Entry 9FAJ (electron microscopy, 2.60 A resolution); this record covers chains C and P of the 9 polymer chains in the assembly.

== Chain C ==
Name: Isoform 2 of Gamma-aminobutyric acid receptor subunit gamma-2
Organism: Homo sapiens
UniProt: P18507 (GBRG2_HUMAN), isoform P18507-1; residues 25-428 here correspond to UniProt positions 64-467 (UniProt number = residue number + 39)
Sequence (405 residues; numbered 25 to 429; the number before each row is that of its first residue):
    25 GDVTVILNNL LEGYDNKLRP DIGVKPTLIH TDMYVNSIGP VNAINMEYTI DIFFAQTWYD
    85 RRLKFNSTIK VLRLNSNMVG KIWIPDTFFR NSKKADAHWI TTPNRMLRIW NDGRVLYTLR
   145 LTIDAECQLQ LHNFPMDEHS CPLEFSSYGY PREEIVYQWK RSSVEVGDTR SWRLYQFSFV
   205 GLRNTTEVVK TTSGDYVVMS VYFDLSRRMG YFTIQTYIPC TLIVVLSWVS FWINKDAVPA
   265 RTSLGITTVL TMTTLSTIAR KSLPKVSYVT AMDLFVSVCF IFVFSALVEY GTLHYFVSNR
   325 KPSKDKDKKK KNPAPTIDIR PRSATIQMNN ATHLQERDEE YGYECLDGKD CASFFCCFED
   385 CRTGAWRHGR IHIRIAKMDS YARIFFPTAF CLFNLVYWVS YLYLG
Unresolved in the structure: 326-368, 386-395
Construct notes: expression tag (429)
Modified residues: Cys380 (S-palmitoyl-L-cysteine; P1L); Cys381 (S-palmitoyl-L-cysteine; P1L); Cys385 (S-palmitoyl-L-cysteine; P1L)
Disulfides: Cys151-Cys165
Small-molecule neighbours:
  - phosphatidylglycerol (PGW; (1R)-2-{[(S)-{[(2S)-2,3-dihydroxypropyl]oxy}(hydroxy)phosphoryl]oxy}-1-[(hexadecanoyloxy)methyl]ethyl (9Z)-octadec-9-enoate): Ser280, Ser291, Tyr292, Val293, Leu298, Val300, Ser301, Val302, Phe304, Ile305
  - 1,2-dilauroyl-sn-glycero-3-phosphate (PX2): Trp252, Trp256, Ser404, Arg407, Ile408, Pro411
UniProt features mapped onto this chain:
  - glycosylation (N-linked (GlcNAc...) asparagine): Asn90, Asn208

== Chain P ==
Name: Megabody38
Organism: Lama glama
Notes: antibody fragment or engineered binder
Sequence (539 residues; each row starts with the number of its first residue):
     1 QVQLQESGGG LVQTKTTTSV IDTTNDAQNL LTQAQTIVNT LKDYCPILIA KSSSSNGGTN
    61 NANTPSWQTA GGGKNSCATF GAEFSAASDM INNAQKIVQE TQQLSANQPK NITQPHNLNL
   121 NSPSSLTALA QKMLKNAQSQ AEILKLANQV ESDFNKLSSG HLKDYIGKCD ASAISSANMT
   181 MQNQKNNWGN GCAGVEETQS LLKTSAADFN NQTPQINQAQ NLANTLIQEL GNNPFRASGG
   241 GSGGGGSGKL SDTYEQLSRL LTNDNGTNSK TSAQAINQAV NNLNERAKTL AGGTTNSPAY
   301 QATLLALRSV LGLWNSMGYA VICGGYTKSP GENNQKDFHY TDENGNGTTI NCGGSTNSNG
   361 THSYNGTNTL KADKNVSLSI EQYEKIHEAY QILSKALKQA GLAPLNSKGE KLEAHVTTSK
   421 YGSLRVSCAA SGRTFTTYIM AWFRQAPGKE REFLAAMDQG RIQYYGDSVR GRFTISRDYA
   481 KNSVDLQLDG LRPEDTAVYY CAAGAGFWGL RTASSYHYWG QGTQVTVSSH HHHHHEPEA
Unresolved in the structure: 14-421, 530-539
Disulfides: Cys428-Cys501

== How chain C and chain P interact ==
Pairs across the interface (10; chain C residue first):
  Tyr58(C) with Arg461(P), hydrogen bond
  Gly191(C) with Tyr479(P)
  Asp192(C) with Thr436(P); Thr437(P); Gln459(P); Tyr479(P)
  Arg194(C) with Thr434(P); Thr436(P)
  Ser195(C) with Thr437(P); Gln459(P)
Interface residues without a listed pair, chain P (7 interface residues in all): Arg477

== Overview ==
5 residues of chain C face 7 of chain P across their interface, with 1 hydrogen bond. Its one hydrogen-bonded
contact is Tyr58(C)-Arg461(P). Ligands of chain C: 1,2-dilauroyl-sn-glycero-3-phosphate and
phosphatidylglycerol.
Chain C is Isoform 2 of Gamma-aminobutyric acid receptor subunit gamma-2 (Homo sapiens) and chain P is
Megabody38 (Lama glama); the structure, CryoEM structure of human full-length alpha1beta3gamma2 GABA(A)
receptor in complex with GARLH4, the TMD of Neuroligin2 ..., was determined by electron microscopy.
